PDB entry 9JPJ | X-ray diffraction, 3.72 A resolution | chains G and I of the 6 polymer chains in the assembly

[Chain G]
Molecule: 27-nt DNA strand
From: Achromobacter denitrificans NBRC 15125
Sequence (27 nucleotides; row label = number of the first residue in the row):
     1 AAAGTTATCA GATAACCTGA AAAGTAG

[Chain I]
Name: Pyruvate dehydrogenase complex repressor
From: Achromobacter denitrificans NBRC 15125
UniProt: A0A6N0JVZ6 (A0A6N0JVZ6_ACHDE); residues 1-238 here = UniProt positions 1-238
Amino-acid sequence (238 residues; numbered 1 to 238; the number before each row is that of its first residue):
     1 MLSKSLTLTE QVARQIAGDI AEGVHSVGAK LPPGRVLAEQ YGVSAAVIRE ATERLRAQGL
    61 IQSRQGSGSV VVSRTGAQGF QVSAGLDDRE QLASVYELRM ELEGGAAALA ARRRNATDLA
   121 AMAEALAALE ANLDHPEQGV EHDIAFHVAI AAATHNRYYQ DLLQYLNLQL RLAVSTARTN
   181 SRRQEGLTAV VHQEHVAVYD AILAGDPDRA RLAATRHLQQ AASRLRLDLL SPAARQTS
Disordered / not traced: 174-187, 227-238
Construct notes: conflict Ala120 (Val in A0A6N0JVZ6), Asp134 (Glu in A0A6N0JVZ6)

[Chain G / chain I interface]
Pairs across the interface (18; chain G residue first):
  DT5(G) - Pro33(I)  phosphate contact
  DT5(G) - Arg35(I)  salt bridge to the phosphate
  DT5(G) - Gly66(I)  base contact
  DT5(G) - Gly68(I)  phosphate contact
  DT6(G) - Pro32(I)  phosphate contact
  DT6(G) - Pro33(I)  phosphate contact
  DT6(G) - Gly34(I)  hydrogen bond to the phosphate
  DT6(G) - Ser63(I)  phosphate contact
  DT6(G) - Arg64(I)  sugar contact
  DT6(G) - Gln65(I)  hydrogen bond to the base
  DT6(G) - Gly66(I)  sugar contact
  DT6(G) - Gly68(I)  sugar contact
  DT6(G) - Ser69(I)  hydrogen bond to the phosphate
  DA7(G) - Arg49(I)  salt bridge to the phosphate
  DA7(G) - Arg56(I)  salt bridge to the phosphate
  DA7(G) - Ser63(I)  phosphate contact
  DA7(G) - Gln65(I)  sugar contact
  DT8(G) - Arg49(I)  salt bridge to the phosphate
Other interface residues (no listed pair), chain G (5 interface residues in all): DG4
Other interface residues (no listed pair), chain I (14 interface residues in all): Leu31, Thr52

[Overview]
Chain G and chain I form an interface of 5 and 14 residues respectively; the contacts include 3 hydrogen bonds
and 4 salt bridges. Among the polar pairs are DT6(G)-Gln65(I), DT6(G)-Gly34(I) and DT6(G)-Ser69(I).
Chain G is a 27-nt DNA strand and chain I is Pyruvate dehydrogenase complex repressor, both from Achromobacter
denitrificans NBRC 15125; the structure, Crystal structure of DhdR in complex with DNA, was determined by
X-ray diffraction, deposited together with 9VKN, 9JPK and 9JPL.
